9OH6 - chains B and H of the 4 polymer chains in the assembly; structure by X-ray diffraction, 2.04 A resolution.

== Chain B (and H) ==
Name: Azurin
Organism: Pseudomonas aeruginosa PAO1
Notes: chain H of this document is another copy of the same molecule, construct and numbering; everything in this record applies to it too
Reference sequence: P00282 (AZUR_PSEAE); residues 1-128 here correspond to UniProt positions 21-148 (UniProt number = residue number + 20)
Sequence (128 residues; row label = number of the first residue in the row):
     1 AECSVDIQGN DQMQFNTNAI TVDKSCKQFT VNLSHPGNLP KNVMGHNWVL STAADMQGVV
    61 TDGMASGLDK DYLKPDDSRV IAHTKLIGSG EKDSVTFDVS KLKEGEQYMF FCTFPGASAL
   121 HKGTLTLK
Disulfides: Cys3-Cys26
Differences from the reference sequence: engineered mutation Ala117 (His137 in P00282), His121 (Met141 in P00282)
Ion coordination: Cu ion site 1: Ala1, His83 (together with 2-amino-2-hydroxymethyl-propane-1,3-diol); Cu ion site 2: His46, Cys112, His121
Swiss-Prot annotation at these positions:
  - binding site (Cu cation): His46, Cys112

== Chain B / chain H interface ==
Pairs across the interface (7):
  Pro40(B) with Gln107(H)
  Lys41(B) with Gly105(H); Gln107(H)
  Asn42(B) with Gln107(H), hydrogen bond (backbone-side chain)
  Gly90(B) with Lys24(H), hydrogen bond (backbone-side chain)
  Glu91(B) with Glu104(H); Gly105(H), hydrogen bond (side chain-backbone)

== Overview ==
5 residues of chain B and 4 residues of chain H are in contact, with 3 hydrogen bonds. Among the polar pairs
are Asn42(B)-Gln107(H), Gly90(B)-Lys24(H) and Glu91(B)-Gly105(H). From UniProt: Cu cation-binding residues
His46(B) and Cys112(B) on chain B.
Both chains are Azurin (Pseudomonas aeruginosa PAO1). Entry 9OH6 (H117A/M121H Azurin with Cu(II), pH 7.7) was
determined by X-ray diffraction (same publication as 9OH7).
